5DQT - chains D and G of the 8 polymer chains in the assembly; structure by X-ray diffraction, 3.10 A resolution.

[Chain D]
Name: CRISPR-associated endonuclease Cas1
Source organism: Escherichia coli K12
Notes: EC 3.1.-.-
Reference sequence: Q46896 (CAS1_ECOLI); numbering as in UniProt (aligned over 1-305)
Amino-acid sequence (305 residues; each row starts with the number of its first residue):
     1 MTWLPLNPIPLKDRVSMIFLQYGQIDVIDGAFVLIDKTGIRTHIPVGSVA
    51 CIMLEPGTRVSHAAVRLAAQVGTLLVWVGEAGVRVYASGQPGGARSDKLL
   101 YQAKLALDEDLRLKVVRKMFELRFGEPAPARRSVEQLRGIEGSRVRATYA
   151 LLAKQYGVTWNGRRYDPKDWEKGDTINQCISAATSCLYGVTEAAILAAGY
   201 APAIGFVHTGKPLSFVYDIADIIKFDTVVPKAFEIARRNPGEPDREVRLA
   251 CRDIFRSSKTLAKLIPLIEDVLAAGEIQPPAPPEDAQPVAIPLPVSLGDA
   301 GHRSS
Not modelled in the structure: 1-14, 162-170, 240-242, 282-305
Swiss-Prot annotation at these positions:
  - binding site (Mg(2+)): Glu141, His208, Asp221
  - mutagenesis: Tyr22 (Y22A: Slightly decreased spacer acquisition in vivo; Y22F: Nearly wild-type spacer acquisition in vivo), Arg41 (R41E: Dramatically decreased spacer acquisition in vivo), Arg59 (R59A: Loss of spacer acquisition in vivo, decreased protospacer binding; R59D: Dramatically decreased spacer acquisition in vitro, 250-fold decreased affinity for protospacer DNA), Arg66 (R66D: Dramatically decreased spacer acquisition in vitro, 250-fold decreased affinity for protospacer DNA; R66E: Dramatically decreased spacer acquisition in vivo), Arg84 (R84A: Decreased spacer acquisition in vivo; R84E: Dramatically decreased spacer acquisition in vivo), Glu141 (E141A: No cleavage of any substrates, no restoration of UV or mitomycin C (MMC) resistance. Loss of spacer acquisition in vivo), Tyr149 (Y149A: No effect on in vitro protospacer integration), Tyr165 (Y165A: No effect on in vitro protospacer integration. Alone significantly decreased protospacer acquisition in vivo ...), Trp170 (W170A: Alone significantly decreased protospacer acquisition in vivo. Decreased protospacer binding; in association with A-170), Thr184 (T184A: No cleavage of any substrates), Tyr188 (Y188A: Partial inhibition of cleavage. No effect on in vitro protospacer integration. Significantly decreased protospacer acquisition in vivo), His208 (H208A: No cleavage of any substrates, no restoration of UV or MMC resistance. Loss of spacer acquisition in vivo), 13 further mutagenesis entries in UniProt

[Chain G]
Molecule: 34-nt DNA strand
Sequence (34 nucleotides; row label = number of the first residue in the row):
     1 TTTTTTCGTAGCTGAGTTGAGTCGATGCTTTTTT
Not modelled in the structure: 1

[Interface between chain D and chain G]
Residue-residue contacts - 24 pairs, chain D then chain G:
  Tyr22(D) - DT29(G)  hydrogen bond to the base
  Pro56(D) - DT29(G)  base contact
  Pro56(D) - DT30(G)  phosphate contact
  Gly79(D) - DT30(G)  phosphate contact
  Glu80(D) - DT29(G)  sugar contact
  Glu80(D) - DT30(G)  hydrogen bond to the phosphate
  Arg84(D) - DT30(G)  phosphate contact
  Arg84(D) - DT31(G)  salt bridge to the phosphate
  Arg84(D) - DT32(G)  sugar contact
  Tyr86(D) - DT30(G)  hydrogen bond to the phosphate
  Tyr86(D) - DT31(G)  phosphate contact
  Glu171(D) - DT32(G)  base contact
  Ser181(D) - DT33(G)  sugar contact
  Thr184(D) - DT34(G)  hydrogen bond to the phosphate
  Ser185(D) - DT32(G)  hydrogen bond to the phosphate
  Ser185(D) - DT33(G)  phosphate contact
  Tyr188(D) - DT34(G)  hydrogen bond to the phosphate
  His208(D) - DT34(G)  phosphate contact
  Tyr217(D) - DT34(G)  hydrogen bond to the base
  Asp244(D) - DT32(G)  base contact
  Arg245(D) - DT29(G)  salt bridge to the phosphate
  Arg245(D) - DT30(G)  base contact
  Arg248(D) - DT29(G)  salt bridge to the phosphate
  Arg248(D) - DT30(G)  hydrogen bond to the sugar
Other interface residues (no listed pair), chain D (18 interface residues in all): Gly57, Val83
Other interface residues (no listed pair), chain G (7 interface residues in all): DC28

[Overview]
18 residues of chain D face 7 of chain G across their interface; the contacts include 8 hydrogen bonds and 3
salt bridges. Among the polar pairs are Tyr22(D)-DT29(G), Tyr217(D)-DT34(G) and Arg248(D)-DT30(G).
Chain D is CRISPR-associated endonuclease Cas1 (Escherichia coli K12) and chain G is a 34-nt DNA strand; the
structure, Crystal Structure of Cas-DNA-22 complex, was determined by X-ray diffraction, deposited together
with 5DLJ, 5DQU and 5DQZ.
